PDB entry 5WPV | electron microscopy, 3.59 A resolution | chains A and B of the 4 polymer chains in the assembly

Chain A (and B):
Protein: Mucolipin-1
From: Mus musculus
Notes: chain B of this document is another copy of the same molecule, construct and numbering; everything in this record applies to it too
UniProt: Q99J21 (MCLN1_MOUSE); numbering as in UniProt (aligned over 1-580)
Chain sequence (592 residues; row label = number of the first residue in the row):
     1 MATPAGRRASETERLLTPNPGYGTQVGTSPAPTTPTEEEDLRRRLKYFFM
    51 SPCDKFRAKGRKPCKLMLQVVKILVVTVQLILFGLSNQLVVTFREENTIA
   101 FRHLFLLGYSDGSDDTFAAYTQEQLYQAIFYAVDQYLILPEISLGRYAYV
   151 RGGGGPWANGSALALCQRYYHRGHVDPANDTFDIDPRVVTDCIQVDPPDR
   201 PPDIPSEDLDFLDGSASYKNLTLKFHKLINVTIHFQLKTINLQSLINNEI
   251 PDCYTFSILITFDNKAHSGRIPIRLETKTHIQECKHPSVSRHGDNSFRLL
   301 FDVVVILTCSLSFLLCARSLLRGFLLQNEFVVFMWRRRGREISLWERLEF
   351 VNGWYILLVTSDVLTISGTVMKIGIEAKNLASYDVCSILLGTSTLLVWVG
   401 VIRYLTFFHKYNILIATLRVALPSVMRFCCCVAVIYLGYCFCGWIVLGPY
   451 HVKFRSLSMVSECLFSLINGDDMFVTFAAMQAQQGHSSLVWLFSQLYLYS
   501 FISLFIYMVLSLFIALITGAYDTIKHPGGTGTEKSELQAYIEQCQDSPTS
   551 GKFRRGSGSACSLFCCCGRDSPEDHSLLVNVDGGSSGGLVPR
Disordered / not traced: 1-37, 152-161, 199-214, 286-295, 528-592
Covalently attached groups: N-acetylglucosamine (NAG) linked to Asn230
Sequence notes: expression tag (581-592)
Curated features (UniProtKB/Swiss-Prot):
  - region: Arg42 to Lys62 (Interaction with phosphoinositides), Leu107 to Thr121 (Extracellular/lumenal pore loop), Cys565 to Cys567 (Required for palmitoylation and association with membranes)
  - motif: Glu11 to Leu16 (Dileucine motif), Asn469 to Phe474 (Selectivity filter), Glu573 to Leu578 (Dileucine internalization motif)
  - modified residue (Phosphoserine): Ser10, Ser557, Ser559
  - glycosylation (N-linked (GlcNAc...) asparagine): Asn220, Asn230
  - mutagenesis: Thr232 (T232P: Loss of Fe(2+) transport; when associated with P-432), Asp362 (D362Y: Loss of Fe(2+) transport; when associated with P-432), Arg403 (R403C: Loss of Fe(2+) transport; when associated with P-432), Phe408 (Decreased Fe(2+) transport; when associated with P-432), Val432 (V432P: Constitutively active channel that is targeted to the plasma membrane, and mediates strong inwardly rectifying current), Val446 (V446L: Loss of Fe(2+) transport; when associated with P-432), Phe465 (F465L: Loss of Fe(2+) transport; when associated with P-432)
What the authors report for this chain:
  - post-translational modification sites: Asn230
  - contacts within the chain: Lys453-Asp472 (salt bridge)
  - binding site for N-acetylglucosamine: Asn230
  - binding site for Na+: Asp472

Interface between chain A and chain B:
Pairs across the interface (101):
  Thr116(A) - Asp111(B)
  Ala119(A) - Leu144(B)
  Tyr120(A) - Ile99(B)
  Tyr120(A) - His103(B)
  Tyr120(A) - Leu144(B)
  Thr121(A) - Ile142(B)
  Thr121(A) - Leu144(B)
  Gln122(A) - Glu141(B)
  Gln122(A) - Ile142(B)  hydrogen bond (backbone-backbone)
  Gln122(A) - Leu144(B)
  Tyr170(A) - Ile246(B)
  Val175(A) - Arg146(B)
  Val175(A) - Ile240(B)  hydrophobic
  Asp176(A) - Ile240(B)
  Pro177(A) - Arg146(B)
  Pro177(A) - Ala148(B)  hydrophobic
  Pro177(A) - Lys238(B)
  Pro177(A) - Ile240(B)
  Asn179(A) - Lys285(B)  hydrogen bond (backbone-side chain)
  Asp180(A) - Cys253(B)
  Asp180(A) - Lys285(B)
  Phe182(A) - Cys284(B)  hydrophobic
  Ile184(A) - Leu242(B)  hydrophobic
  Ile184(A) - Leu245(B)  hydrophobic
  Phe225(A) - Leu144(B)  hydrophobic
  Phe225(A) - Arg146(B)
  His226(A) - Arg146(B)
  Lys265(A) - Gln243(B)
  Ala266(A) - Phe93(B)
  Ala266(A) - Glu96(B)
  His267(A) - Arg146(B)
  His267(A) - Leu242(B)
  Ser268(A) - Glu96(B)  hydrogen bond
  Ser268(A) - Asn97(B)
  Ser268(A) - Ala100(B)
  Ser268(A) - Tyr147(B)  hydrogen bond (backbone-side chain)
  Gly269(A) - Ala100(B)
  Gly269(A) - Leu144(B)
  Ile271(A) - Leu144(B)  hydrophobic
  Ser424(A) - Leu414(B)
  Arg427(A) - Tyr411(B)  hydrogen bond
  Phe428(A) - Leu414(B)  hydrophobic
  Cys431(A) - Leu405(B)  hydrophobic
  Val434(A) - Trp398(B)
  Val434(A) - Val401(B)  hydrophobic
  Gly438(A) - Leu395(B)
  Tyr439(A) - Leu395(B)
  Phe441(A) - Leu80(B)  hydrophobic
  Phe441(A) - Ile81(B)  hydrophobic
  Phe441(A) - Trp398(B)
  Cys442(A) - Gly391(B)
  Trp444(A) - Gly84(B)
  Trp444(A) - Gln88(B)
  Ile445(A) - Leu80(B)  hydrophobic
  Ile445(A) - Phe83(B)  hydrophobic
  Val446(A) - Ser387(B)
  Pro449(A) - Val91(B)  hydrophobic
  Arg455(A) - Gln88(B)  hydrogen bond (backbone-side chain)
  Arg455(A) - Val91(B)
  Leu467(A) - Asn469(B)
  Ile468(A) - Asn469(B)  hydrogen bond (backbone-side chain)
  Asn469(A) - Asn469(B)  hydrogen bond (backbone-side chain)
  Gly470(A) - Asn469(B)
  Gly470(A) - Gly470(B)
  Asp471(A) - Asp471(B)
  Asp472(A) - Asp471(B)
  Met473(A) - Ser466(B)
  Met473(A) - Asn469(B)
  Met473(A) - Asp471(B)  hydrogen bond (backbone-side chain)
  Phe474(A) - Lys453(B)
  Phe474(A) - Met459(B)  hydrophobic
  Phe474(A) - Asp471(B)  hydrogen bond (backbone-side chain)
  Phe477(A) - Glu462(B)
  Gln481(A) - Ser456(B)
  Gln481(A) - Ser458(B)
  Gln481(A) - Met459(B)
  Gln481(A) - Glu462(B)
  Ser487(A) - Asp384(B)  hydrogen bond
  Leu489(A) - Asp384(B)
  Val490(A) - Asp384(B)
  Trp491(A) - Ser458(B)
  Phe493(A) - Ile388(B)  hydrophobic
  Phe493(A) - Thr392(B)
  Gln495(A) - Glu462(B)  hydrogen bond
  Tyr499(A) - Ser461(B)  hydrogen bond
  Tyr499(A) - Glu462(B)
  Ile502(A) - Phe465(B)  hydrophobic
  Ile506(A) - Asn469(B)
  Tyr507(A) - Ile468(B)
  Tyr507(A) - Leu510(B)  hydrophobic
  Tyr507(A) - Phe513(B)  hydrophobic
  Met508(A) - Leu418(B)  hydrophobic
  Ser511(A) - Phe513(B)
  Ser511(A) - Ile514(B)
  Ser511(A) - Ile517(B)
  Leu512(A) - Thr417(B)
  Leu512(A) - Leu418(B)  hydrophobic
  Leu512(A) - Ile517(B)  hydrophobic
  Ile514(A) - Ile514(B)  hydrophobic
  Leu516(A) - Leu414(B)  hydrophobic
  Leu516(A) - Tyr521(B)
Also at the interface, not in a pair above, chain A (67 interface residues in all): Thr181, Arg270, Leu437, Ser456, Val475, Ala478, Ala515
Also at the interface, not in a pair above, chain B (69 interface residues in all): Leu85, Glu95, Leu104, Ser143, Gly145, Thr239, Thr394, Ile402, Val425, Cys463, Thr518

Summary:
67 residues of chain A face 69 of chain B across their interface; the contacts include 13 hydrogen bonds.
Polar pairs include Asn179(A)-Lys285(B), Ser268(A)-Glu96(B) and Ser268(A)-Tyr147(B). N-acetylglucosamine is
covalently linked to Asn230(A). From UniProt: 7 mutagenesis sites on chain A. From the paper: a binding site
for N-acetylglucosamine at Asn230(A); a binding site for Na+ at Asp472(A).
Both chains are Mucolipin-1 (Mus musculus). Entry 5WPV (Cryo-EM structure of mammalian endolysosomal TRPML1
channel in nanodiscs at 3.59 Angstrom resolution) was determined by electron microscopy, deposited together
with 5WPQ and 5WPT.
